PDB entry 9FNE | electron microscopy, 4.00 A resolution | chains A and B of the 11 polymer chains in the assembly

== Chain A (and B) ==
Name: DNA-directed RNA polymerase subunit alpha
From: Mycolicibacterium smegmatis MC2 155
Notes: EC 2.7.7.6; chain B of this document is another copy of the same molecule, construct and numbering; everything in this record applies to it too
UniProt: A0QSL8 (RPOA_MYCS2); numbering as in UniProt (aligned over 1-350)
Amino-acid sequence (350 residues; each row starts with the number of its first residue):
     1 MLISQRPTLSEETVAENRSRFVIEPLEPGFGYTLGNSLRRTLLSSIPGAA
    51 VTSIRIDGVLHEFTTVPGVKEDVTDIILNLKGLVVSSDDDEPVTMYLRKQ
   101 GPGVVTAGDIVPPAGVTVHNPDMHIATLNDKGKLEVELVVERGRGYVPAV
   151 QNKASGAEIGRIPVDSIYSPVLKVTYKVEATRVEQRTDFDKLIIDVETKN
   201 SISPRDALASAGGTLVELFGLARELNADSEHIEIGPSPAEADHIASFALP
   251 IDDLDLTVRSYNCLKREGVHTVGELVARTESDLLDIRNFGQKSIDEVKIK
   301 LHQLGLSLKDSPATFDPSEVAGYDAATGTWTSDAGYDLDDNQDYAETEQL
Unresolved in the structure: 1, 227-350 (chain B: 237-350)

== Interface between chain A and chain B ==
Pairs across the interface (72; chain A residue first):
  Leu2(A) - Asp90(B)
  Leu2(A) - Arg142(B)
  Leu2(A) - Gly143(B)
  Leu2(A) - Arg144(B)
  Ile3(A) - Arg144(B)  hydrogen bond (backbone-side chain)
  Pro7(A) - Leu218(B)  hydrophobic
  Pro7(A) - Leu221(B)
  Leu9(A) - Ala222(B)  hydrophobic
  Leu9(A) - Leu225(B)  hydrophobic
  Phe21(A) - Leu225(B)  hydrophobic
  Glu27(A) - Ser44(B)
  Glu27(A) - Arg144(B)  salt bridge
  Gly29(A) - Arg40(B)
  Phe30(A) - Arg40(B)
  Phe30(A) - Thr41(B)
  Phe30(A) - Leu215(B)  hydrophobic
  Phe30(A) - Leu218(B)  hydrophobic
  Thr33(A) - Asn36(B)
  Thr33(A) - Arg40(B)
  Leu34(A) - Leu218(B)  hydrophobic
  Leu34(A) - Phe219(B)  hydrophobic
  Ser37(A) - Thr33(B)  hydrogen bond (side chain-backbone)
  Ser37(A) - Ser37(B)  hydrogen bond
  Arg40(A) - Gly29(B)  hydrogen bond (side chain-backbone)
  Arg40(A) - Thr33(B)
  Ser45(A) - Phe30(B)
  Ser45(A) - Ile232(B)
  Pro47(A) - Glu230(B)
  Arg144(A) - Met1(B)
  Arg144(A) - Glu27(B)  salt bridge
  Arg144(A) - Ile232(B)
  Arg186(A) - Lys153(B)
  Arg205(A) - Leu225(B)  hydrogen bond (side chain-backbone)
  Asp206(A) - Asn226(B)  hydrogen bond
  Asp206(A) - Ser229(B)
  Leu208(A) - Leu225(B)  hydrophobic
  Ala209(A) - Arg223(B)
  Ala209(A) - Asn226(B)
  Ser210(A) - Glu230(B)  hydrogen bond (side chain-backbone)
  Ser210(A) - His231(B)
  Gly212(A) - Phe219(B)
  Gly213(A) - Arg223(B)
  Thr214(A) - His231(B)
  Thr214(A) - Ile232(B)
  Leu215(A) - Phe219(B)  hydrophobic
  Val216(A) - Val216(B)
  Val216(A) - Phe219(B)
  Val216(A) - Gly220(B)
  Glu217(A) - Ile232(B)
  Glu217(A) - Glu233(B)
  Glu217(A) - Ile234(B)
  Leu218(A) - Phe30(B)  hydrophobic
  Leu218(A) - Leu34(B)  hydrophobic
  Leu218(A) - Ile234(B)  hydrophobic
  Phe219(A) - Ser37(B)
  Phe219(A) - Leu38(B)  hydrophobic
  Phe219(A) - Gly212(B)
  Phe219(A) - Leu215(B)  hydrophobic
  Phe219(A) - Val216(B)
  Phe219(A) - Phe219(B)  hydrophobic
  Gly220(A) - Val216(B)
  Leu221(A) - Arg6(B)
  Leu221(A) - Pro7(B)  hydrophobic
  Leu221(A) - Ile234(B)  hydrophobic
  Ala222(A) - Leu9(B)
  Arg223(A) - Gly213(B)
  Leu225(A) - Arg6(B)
  Leu225(A) - Thr8(B)
  Leu225(A) - Leu9(B)
  Asn226(A) - Leu9(B)
  Asn226(A) - Arg205(B)  hydrogen bond (backbone-side chain)
  Asn226(A) - Ala209(B)
Interface residues without a listed pair, chain A (41 interface residues in all): Thr8, Leu26, Leu38, Thr41, Ser44, Arg142
Interface residues without a listed pair, chain B (44 interface residues in all): Leu2, Tyr32, Leu208

== Summary ==
Chain A and chain B form an interface of 41 and 44 residues respectively, with 8 hydrogen bonds and 2 salt
bridges. Among the polar pairs are Glu27(A)-Arg144(B), Ile3(A)-Arg144(B) and Ser37(A)-Thr33(B).
Chain A and chain B are both DNA-directed RNA polymerase subunit alpha (Mycolicibacterium smegmatis MC2 155);
the structure, Mycobacterial PafBC-bound transcription initiation complex, was determined by electron
microscopy (same publication as 9FND).
